PDB entry 8GSI | X-ray diffraction, 2.02 A resolution | chains A and B of the 3 polymer chains in the assembly

Chain A:
Protein: light chain
From: Homo sapiens
Amino-acid sequence (214 residues; each row starts with the number of its first residue):
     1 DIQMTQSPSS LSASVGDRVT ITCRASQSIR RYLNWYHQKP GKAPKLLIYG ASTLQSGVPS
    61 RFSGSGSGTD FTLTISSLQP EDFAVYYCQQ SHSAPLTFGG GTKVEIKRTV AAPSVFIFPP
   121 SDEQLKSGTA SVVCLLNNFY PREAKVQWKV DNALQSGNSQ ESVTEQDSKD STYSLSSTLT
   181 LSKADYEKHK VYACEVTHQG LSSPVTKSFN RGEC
Cystine bridges: Cys23-Cys88, Cys134-Cys194

Chain B:
Protein: heavy chain
From: Homo sapiens
Amino-acid sequence (225 residues; each row starts with the number of its first residue):
     1 EVQLLESGGG LVQPGGSLRL SCAAASGFTF SSYDMSWVRQ APGKGLDWVS TISGGGTYTY
    61 YQDSVKGRFT ISRDNSKNTL YLQMNSLRAE DTAVYYCASM DYWGQGTTVT VSSASTKGPS
   121 VFPLAPSSKS TSGGTAALGC LVKDYFPEPV TVSWNSGALT SGVHTFPAVL QSSGLYSLSS
   181 VVTVPSSSLG TQTYICNVNH KPSNTKVDKK VEPKSCDKTH HHHHH
Not modelled in the structure: 1, 190-192, 217-225
Cystine bridges: Cys22-Cys97, Cys140-Cys196

Interface between chain A and chain B:
Pairs across the interface - 58 pairs, chain A then chain B:
  Asn34(A) - Met100(B)
  Tyr36(A) - Met100(B)  hydrogen bond (side chain-backbone)
  Tyr36(A) - Trp103(B)  hydrogen bond
  Gln38(A) - Gln40(B)  hydrogen bond
  Gln38(A) - Tyr96(B)  hydrogen bond
  Lys42(A) - Tyr96(B)
  Lys42(A) - Gln105(B)
  Ala43(A) - Tyr96(B)  hydrophobic
  Ala43(A) - Trp103(B)
  Ala43(A) - Gly104(B)
  Ala43(A) - Gln105(B)  hydrogen bond (backbone-side chain)
  Pro44(A) - Leu46(B)  hydrophobic
  Pro44(A) - Trp103(B)
  Leu46(A) - Met100(B)
  Gln55(A) - Asp101(B)
  Tyr87(A) - Gln40(B)
  Tyr87(A) - Gly45(B)
  Tyr87(A) - Leu46(B)  hydrophobic
  Pro95(A) - Trp48(B)  hydrophobic
  Leu96(A) - Trp48(B)
  Phe98(A) - Val38(B)  hydrophobic
  Phe98(A) - Leu46(B)
  Phe98(A) - Trp103(B)  hydrophobic
  Phe116(A) - Thr135(B)
  Phe116(A) - Ala137(B)  hydrophobic
  Phe118(A) - Leu124(B)
  Phe118(A) - Ala125(B)
  Phe118(A) - Ala137(B)
  Phe118(A) - Leu138(B)  hydrophobic
  Ser121(A) - Phe122(B)
  Ser121(A) - Pro123(B)
  Glu123(A) - Pro123(B)
  Glu123(A) - Lys209(B)  salt bridge
  Gln124(A) - Phe122(B)
  Gln124(A) - Lys143(B)
  Ser131(A) - Leu141(B)
  Ser131(A) - Lys143(B)
  Val133(A) - Leu124(B)  hydrophobic
  Leu135(A) - Phe166(B)  hydrophobic
  Leu135(A) - Val181(B)  hydrophobic
  Asn137(A) - His164(B)
  Asn137(A) - Thr183(B)
  Asn138(A) - His164(B)  hydrogen bond
  Gln160(A) - Val169(B)
  Gln160(A) - Leu170(B)
  Ser162(A) - Phe166(B)
  Ser162(A) - Pro167(B)  hydrogen bond (side chain-backbone)
  Val163(A) - Pro167(B)
  Thr164(A) - Phe166(B)
  Asp167(A) - His164(B)
  Ser174(A) - His164(B)  hydrogen bond
  Ser174(A) - Phe166(B)
  Leu175(A) - Phe166(B)  hydrophobic
  Ser176(A) - Phe166(B)
  Cys214(A) - Lys129(B)
  Cys214(A) - Lys214(B)
  Cys214(A) - Ser215(B)  hydrogen bond (side chain-backbone)
  Cys214(A) - Cys216(B)  disulfide
Other interface residues (no listed pair), chain A (37 interface residues in all): Tyr49, Ser91, Ala94, Pro119, Thr129, Glu213
Other interface residues (no listed pair), chain B (41 interface residues in all): Lys44, Asp47, Thr51, Tyr60, Pro126, Ala136, Thr165, Gln171, Ser179
Disulfides between the chains: Cys214(A)-Cys216(B)

In short:
37 residues of chain A and 41 residues of chain B are in contact; the contacts include 1 disulfide bond, 9
hydrogen bonds and 1 salt bridge. Polar contacts include Glu123(A)-Lys209(B), Tyr36(A)-Met100(B) and
Tyr36(A)-Trp103(B).
Here chain A is light chain and chain B is heavy chain, both from Homo sapiens. Entry 8GSI (Structure of the
cobolimab Fab) was determined by X-ray diffraction.
